PDB entry 3IT4 | X-ray diffraction, 1.70 A resolution | chains B and C of the 4 polymer chains in the assembly

Chain B:
Molecule: Arginine biosynthesis bifunctional protein argJ beta chain
From: Mycobacterium tuberculosis
Notes: EC 2.3.1.1
UniProt: P63571 (ARGJ_MYCTU); numbering as in UniProt (aligned over 200-404)
Chain sequence (205 residues; each row starts with the number of its first residue):
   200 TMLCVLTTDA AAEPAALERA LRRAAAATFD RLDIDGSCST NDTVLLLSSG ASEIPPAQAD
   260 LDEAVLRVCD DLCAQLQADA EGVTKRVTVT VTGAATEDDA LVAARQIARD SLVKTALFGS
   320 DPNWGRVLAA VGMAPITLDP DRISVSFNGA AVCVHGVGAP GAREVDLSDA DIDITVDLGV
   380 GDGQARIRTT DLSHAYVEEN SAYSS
Disordered / not traced: 402-404

Chain C:
Molecule: Arginine biosynthesis bifunctional protein argJ alpha chain
From: Mycobacterium tuberculosis
Notes: EC 2.3.1.35
UniProt: P63571 (ARGJ_MYCTU); numbering as in UniProt (aligned over 2-199)
Chain sequence (199 residues; each row starts with the number of its first residue):
     1 VTDLAGTTRL LRAQGVTAPA GFRAAGVAAG IKASGALDLA LVFNEGPDYA AAGVFTRNQV
    61 KAAPVLWTQQ VLTTGRLRAV ILNSGGANAC TGPAGFADTH ATAEAVAAAL SDWGTETGAI
   121 EVAVCSTGLI GDRLPMDKLL AGVAHVVHEM HGGLVGGDEA AHAIMTTDNV PKQVALHHHD
   181 NWTVGGMAKG AGMLAPSLA
Disordered / not traced: 1-6
Sequence notes: expression tag (1)
Small-molecule neighbours: benzoic acid (BEZ): Arg9, Leu11, Gln14, Leu154, His177

How chain B and chain C interact:
Residue-residue contacts (25; chain B residue first):
  Leu311(B) - Met193(C)  hydrophobic
  Trp323(B) - Cys90(C)  hydrophobic
  Trp323(B) - Gly131(C)
  Gly324(B) - Ile130(C)
  Leu327(B) - Val60(C)
  Leu327(B) - Cys90(C)  hydrophobic
  Ala328(B) - Asn58(C)  hydrogen bond (backbone-side chain)
  Ala328(B) - Ile130(C)  hydrophobic
  Gly331(B) - Asn58(C)
  Gly331(B) - Gln59(C)  hydrogen bond (backbone-backbone)
  Gly331(B) - Val60(C)
  Met332(B) - Asn58(C)
  Ala333(B) - Gln59(C)
  Ile335(B) - Gln59(C)
  Leu337(B) - Gln59(C)
  Pro339(B) - Gln59(C)
  Gly355(B) - Cys90(C)
  Val356(B) - Cys90(C)
  Val356(B) - Thr91(C)
  Val356(B) - Gly92(C)
  Gly357(B) - Cys90(C)
  Arg362(B) - Leu129(C)
  Arg362(B) - Ile130(C)  hydrogen bond (side chain-backbone)
  Arg362(B) - Gly131(C)
  Arg362(B) - Asp132(C)  salt bridge
Also at the interface, not in a pair above, chain B (18 interface residues in all): Asn322, Arg325, Ile342
Also at the interface, not in a pair above, chain C (12 interface residues in all): Ser197

Summary:
18 residues of chain B and 12 residues of chain C are in contact; the contacts include 3 hydrogen bonds and 1
salt bridge. Polar contacts include Arg362(B)-Asp132(C), Ala328(B)-Asn58(C) and Arg362(B)-Ile130(C). Bound to
chain C: benzoic acid.
Chain B is Arginine biosynthesis bifunctional protein argJ beta chain and chain C is Arginine biosynthesis
bifunctional protein argJ alpha chain, both from Mycobacterium tuberculosis; the structure, The Crystal
Structure of Ornithine Acetyltransferase from Mycobacterium tuberculosis (Rv1653) at 1.7 A, was determined by
X-ray diffraction, deposited together with 3IT6.
